Entry 1G97 (X-ray diffraction, 1.96 A resolution); this record covers chain A.

Chain A:
Molecule: N-acetylglucosamine-1-phosphate uridyltransferase
Source organism: Streptococcus pneumoniae
Notes: EC 2.7.7.23
Reference sequence: Q97R46 (Q97R46_STRPN); residue numbers follow UniProt; this construct covers 1-459
Sequence (459 residues; numbered 1 to 459; the number before each row is that of its first residue):
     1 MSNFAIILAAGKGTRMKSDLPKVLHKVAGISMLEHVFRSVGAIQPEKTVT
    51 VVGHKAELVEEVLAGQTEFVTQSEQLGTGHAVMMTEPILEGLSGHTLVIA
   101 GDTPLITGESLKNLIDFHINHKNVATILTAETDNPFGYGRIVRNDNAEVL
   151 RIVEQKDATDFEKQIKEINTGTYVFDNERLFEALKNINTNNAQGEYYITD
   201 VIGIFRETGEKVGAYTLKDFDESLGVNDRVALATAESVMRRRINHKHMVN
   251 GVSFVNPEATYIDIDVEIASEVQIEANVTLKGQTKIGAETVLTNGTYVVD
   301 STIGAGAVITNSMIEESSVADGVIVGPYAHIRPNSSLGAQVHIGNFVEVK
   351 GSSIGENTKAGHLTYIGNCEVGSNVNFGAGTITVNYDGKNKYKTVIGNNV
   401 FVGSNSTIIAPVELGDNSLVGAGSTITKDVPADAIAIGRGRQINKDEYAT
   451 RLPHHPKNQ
Disordered / not traced: 1, 448-459
Swiss-Prot annotation at these positions:
  - region: Val230 to Asn250 (Linker)
  - active site: His362 (Proton acceptor)
  - binding site (UDP-N-acetyl-alpha-D-glucosamine): Leu8 to Gly11, Lys22, Gln72, Gly77, Thr78, Gly101, Asp102, Gly139, Glu154, Asn169, Asn227, Arg332, Lys350, Tyr365, Asn376
  - binding site (Ca(2+)): Asp102, Asn227
  - binding site (Mg(2+)): Asp102, Asn227
  - binding site (acetyl-CoA): Ala379, Asn385, Tyr386, Ser404, Ala422, Arg439
Ion coordination: Mg2+: Asp102, Asn227 (together with uridine-diphosphate-N-acetylglucosamine); Na+ near Asn405 (its only coordinating residue here)
Ligand contacts: uridine-diphosphate-N-acetylglucosamine (UD1): Leu8, Ala9, Ala10, Gly11, Lys22, Val23, Gln72, Gln75, Leu76, Gly77, Thr78, Ala81, Ala100, Gly101, Asp102, Thr103, Gly137, Tyr138, Gly139, Ile152, Glu154, Asn169, Thr170, Gly171, Tyr173, Tyr197, Ile198, Thr199, Gly225, Asn227

Summary:
Bound to chain A: uridine-diphosphate-N-acetylglucosamine. The Mg2+ site is built by Asp102 and Asn227. From
UniProt: active-site residue His362, 18 UDP-N-acetyl-alpha-D-glucosamine-binding residues, Ca2+-binding
residues Asp102 and Asn227 and Mg2+-binding residues Asp102 and Asn227.
Chain A is N-acetylglucosamine-1-phosphate uridyltransferase (Streptococcus pneumoniae); the structure,
S.pneumoniae glmu complexed with udp-N-acetylglucosamine and MG2+, was determined by X-ray diffraction,
deposited together with 1G95.
